PDB entry 3LWV | X-ray diffraction, 2.50 A resolution | chains B and D of the 5 polymer chains in the assembly

== Chain B ==
Protein: Ribosome biogenesis protein Nop10
Source organism: Pyrococcus furiosus
UniProt: Q8U1R4 (NOP10_PYRFU); numbering as in UniProt (aligned over 1-60)
Sequence (60 residues; numbered 1 to 60; the number before each row is that of its first residue):
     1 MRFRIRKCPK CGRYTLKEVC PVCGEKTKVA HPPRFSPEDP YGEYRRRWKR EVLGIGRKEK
Not modelled in the structure: 1-2, 56-60
Residues lining bound ligands: Zn2+ (ZN): Cys-11, Val-22, Cys-23

== Chain D ==
Molecule: H/aca RNA
Sequence (58 nucleotides; each row starts with the number of its first residue):
     1 GGGCCACGGA AACCGCGCGC GGUGAUCAAU GAGCCGCGUU CGCUCCCGUG GCCCACAA

== How chain B and chain D interact ==
Pairs across the interface - 7 pairs, chain B then chain D:
  Arg-34(B) / G19(D)  salt bridge to the phosphate
  Ser-36(B) / G19(D)  phosphate contact
  Ser-36(B) / C20(D)  hydrogen bond to the phosphate
  Pro-37(B) / G19(D)  sugar contact
  Glu-38(B) / G19(D)  hydrogen bond to the sugar
  Glu-38(B) / C20(D)  sugar contact
  Pro-40(B) / G21(D)  phosphate contact
Also at the interface, not in a pair above, chain D (4 interface residues in all): G31

== In short ==
Chain B and chain D form an interface of 5 and 4 residues respectively, with 2 hydrogen bonds and 1 salt
bridge. Among the polar pairs are Glu-38(B)/G19(D), Ser-36(B)/C20(D) and Arg-34(B)/G19(D). Bound to chain B:
Zn2+.
Here chain B is Ribosome biogenesis protein Nop10 (Pyrococcus furiosus) and chain D is H/aca RNA. Entry 3LWV
(Structure of H/ACA RNP bound to a substrate RNA containing 2'-deoxyuridine) was determined by X-ray
diffraction, deposited together with 3LWQ and 3LWR.
